7Z7N - chains B and E of the 4 polymer chains in the assembly; structure by electron microscopy, 5.10 A resolution (low resolution: residue-level contacts below are approximate; hydrogen-bond / salt-bridge calls are withheld).

== Chain B ==
Molecule: 36-nt DNA strand
Sequence (36 nucleotides; row label = number of the first residue in the row):
     1 GCCCTTTTAT AGGCCGCCAT GCCGGGCGCC CGGCCG

== Chain E ==
Molecule: Helicase-like protein
Source organism: Chaetomium thermophilum
Reference sequence: G0S6C0 (G0S6C0_CHATD); residue numbers follow UniProt; this construct covers 1-1886
Amino-acid sequence (1897 residues; row label = number of the first residue in the row):
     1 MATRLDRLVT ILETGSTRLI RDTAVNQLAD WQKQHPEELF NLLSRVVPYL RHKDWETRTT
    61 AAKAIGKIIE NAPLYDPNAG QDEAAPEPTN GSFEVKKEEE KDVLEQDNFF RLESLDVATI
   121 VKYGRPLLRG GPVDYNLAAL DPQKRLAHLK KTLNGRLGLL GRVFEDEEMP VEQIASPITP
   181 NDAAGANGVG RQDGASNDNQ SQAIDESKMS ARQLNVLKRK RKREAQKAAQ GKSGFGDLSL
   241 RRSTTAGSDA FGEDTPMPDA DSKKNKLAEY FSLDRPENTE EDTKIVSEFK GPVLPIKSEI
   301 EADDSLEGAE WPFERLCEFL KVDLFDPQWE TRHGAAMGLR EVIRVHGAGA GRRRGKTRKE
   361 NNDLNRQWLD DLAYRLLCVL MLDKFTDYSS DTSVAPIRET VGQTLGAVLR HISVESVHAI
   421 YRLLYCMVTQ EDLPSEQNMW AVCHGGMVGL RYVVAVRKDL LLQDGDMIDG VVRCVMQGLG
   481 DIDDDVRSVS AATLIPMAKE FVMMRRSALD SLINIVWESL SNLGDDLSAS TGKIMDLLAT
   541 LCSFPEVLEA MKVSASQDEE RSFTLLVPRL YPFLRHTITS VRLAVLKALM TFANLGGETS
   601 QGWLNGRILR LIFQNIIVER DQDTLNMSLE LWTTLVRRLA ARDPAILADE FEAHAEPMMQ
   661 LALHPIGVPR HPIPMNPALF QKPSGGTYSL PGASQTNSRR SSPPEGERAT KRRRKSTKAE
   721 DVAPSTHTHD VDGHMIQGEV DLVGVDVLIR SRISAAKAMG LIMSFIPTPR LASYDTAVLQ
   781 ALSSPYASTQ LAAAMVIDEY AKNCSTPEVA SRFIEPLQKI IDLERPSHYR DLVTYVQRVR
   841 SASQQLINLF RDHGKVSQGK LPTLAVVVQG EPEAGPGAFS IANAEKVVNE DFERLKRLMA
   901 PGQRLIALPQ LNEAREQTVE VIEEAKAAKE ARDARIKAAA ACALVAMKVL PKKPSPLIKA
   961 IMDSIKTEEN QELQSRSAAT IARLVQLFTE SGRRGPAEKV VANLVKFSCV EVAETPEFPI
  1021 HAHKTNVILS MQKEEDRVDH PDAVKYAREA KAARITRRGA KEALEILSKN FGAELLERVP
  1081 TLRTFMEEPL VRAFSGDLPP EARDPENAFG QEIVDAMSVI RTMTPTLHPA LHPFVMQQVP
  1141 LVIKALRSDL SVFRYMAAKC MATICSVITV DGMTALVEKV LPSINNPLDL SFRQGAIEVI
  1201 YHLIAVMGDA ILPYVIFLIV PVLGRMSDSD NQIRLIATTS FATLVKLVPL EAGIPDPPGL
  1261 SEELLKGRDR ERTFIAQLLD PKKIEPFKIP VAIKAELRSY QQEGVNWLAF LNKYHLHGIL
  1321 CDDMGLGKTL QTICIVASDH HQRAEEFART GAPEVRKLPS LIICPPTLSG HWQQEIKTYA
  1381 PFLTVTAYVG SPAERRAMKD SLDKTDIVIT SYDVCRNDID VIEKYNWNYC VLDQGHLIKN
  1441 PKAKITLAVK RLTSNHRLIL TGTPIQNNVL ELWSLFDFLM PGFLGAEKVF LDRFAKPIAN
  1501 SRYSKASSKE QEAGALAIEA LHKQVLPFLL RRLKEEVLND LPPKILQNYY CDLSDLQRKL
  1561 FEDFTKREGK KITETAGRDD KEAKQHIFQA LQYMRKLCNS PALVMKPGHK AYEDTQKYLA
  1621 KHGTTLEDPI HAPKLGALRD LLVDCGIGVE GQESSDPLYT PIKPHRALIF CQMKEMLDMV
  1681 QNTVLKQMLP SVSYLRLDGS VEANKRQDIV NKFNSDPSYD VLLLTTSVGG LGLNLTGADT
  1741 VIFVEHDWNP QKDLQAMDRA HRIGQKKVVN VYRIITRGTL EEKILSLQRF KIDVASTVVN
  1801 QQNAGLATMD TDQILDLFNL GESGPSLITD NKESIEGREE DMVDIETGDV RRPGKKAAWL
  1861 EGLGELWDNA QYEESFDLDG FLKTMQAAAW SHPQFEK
Disordered / not traced: 1, 79-107, 171-307, 430-445, 684-730, 1537-1897
Differences from the reference sequence: engineered mutation Gln1434 (Glu in G0S6C0); expression tag (1887-1897)

== How chain B and chain E interact ==
Contacting residue pairs (13; chain B residue first):
  DA19(B) with Tyr1503(E)
  DT20(B) with Asn1500(E); Tyr1503(E)
  DC29(B) with Pro1366(E); Thr1367(E); Asp1413(E)
  DC30(B) with Pro1366(E); Ser1411(E); Asp1413(E); Val1414(E)
  DC31(B) with Arg1395(E); Asn1417(E)
  DG32(B) with Pro1392(E)
Also at the interface, not in a pair above, chain B (7 interface residues in all): DC18
Also at the interface, not in a pair above, chain E (12 interface residues in all): Pro1365, Lys1505

== In short ==
7 residues of chain B and 12 residues of chain E are in contact.
Here chain B is a 36-nt DNA strand and chain E is Helicase-like protein (Chaetomium thermophilum). Entry 7Z7N
(Mot1E1434Q:TBP:DNA - substrate recognition state) was determined by electron microscopy together with 7ZKE,
7ZB5 and 7Z8S from the same study.
